Entry 8K42 (electron microscopy, 2.64 A resolution); this record covers chains H and Q of the 29 polymer chains in the assembly.

# Chain H
Protein: VP8
Organism: Banna virus
UniProt: W0G587 (W0G587_9REOV); residue numbers follow UniProt; this construct covers 1-302
Sequence (302 residues; each row starts with the number of its first residue):
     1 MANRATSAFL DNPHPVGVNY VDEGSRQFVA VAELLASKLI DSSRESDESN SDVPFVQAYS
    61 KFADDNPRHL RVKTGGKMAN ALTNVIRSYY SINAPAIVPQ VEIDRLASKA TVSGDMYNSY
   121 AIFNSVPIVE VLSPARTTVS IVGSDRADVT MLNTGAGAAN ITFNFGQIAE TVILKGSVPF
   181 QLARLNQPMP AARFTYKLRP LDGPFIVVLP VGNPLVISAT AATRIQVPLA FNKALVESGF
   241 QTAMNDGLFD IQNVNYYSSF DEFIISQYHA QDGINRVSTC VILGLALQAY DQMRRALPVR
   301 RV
Not modelled in the structure: 1, 301-302
Sequence notes: conflict Arg-136 (Gln in W0G587), Leu-185 (Met in W0G587), Ser-266 (Ala in W0G587)

# Chain Q
Protein: VP10
Organism: Banna virus
UniProt: A0A2H4QDD3 (A0A2H4QDD3_9REOV); residues 1-249 here = UniProt positions 1-249
Sequence (249 residues; numbered 1 to 249; the number before each row is that of its first residue):
     1 MDVLSKGSLK ELLAHLEKTP LEEAISYRIG TVPYQNVLIS RNEYYNQLYP DTTSLIDGVS
    61 REGQRNVNGL IMSIISYVVS GSGHYIPNIG FMLLRRSILD ILTKHDTGLV TNNLNYGIIA
   121 RNLTVSKMNC EQRKRMLICF KLLAYKDGNQ NDYEIYLNQN IPLKQIAPNF IPGDMRTVIH
   181 NQDQLAIVGI PAYRLTQSTE LSIRDDNAKS YKLGYVDWYN SNSFLRERSE FNLIRLKDRD
   241 TKYGKLNGW
Not modelled in the structure: 234-249
Sequence notes: conflict Val-79 (Ile in A0A2H4QDD3)

# How chain H and chain Q interact
Contacting residue pairs - 38 pairs, chain H then chain Q:
  Val-18(H) / Ile-29(Q)  hydrophobic
  Asn-19(H) / Ile-29(Q)
  Asn-19(H) / Gly-30(Q)  hydrogen bond (side chain-backbone)
  Asn-19(H) / Thr-31(Q)
  Asp-22(H) / Arg-28(Q)  salt bridge
  Ala-63(H) / Gln-197(Q)
  Asp-64(H) / Gln-197(Q)
  Asp-65(H) / Gln-197(Q)
  Val-72(H) / Glu-43(Q)
  Thr-74(H) / Glu-43(Q)
  Lys-77(H) / Ser-210(Q)  hydrogen bond
  Lys-77(H) / Leu-213(Q)
  Asn-80(H) / Ser-40(Q)  hydrogen bond (side chain-backbone)
  Asn-80(H) / Arg-41(Q)  hydrogen bond
  Asn-80(H) / Thr-199(Q)
  Asn-80(H) / Asp-206(Q)
  Thr-83(H) / Ser-40(Q)  hydrogen bond
  Asn-84(H) / Ser-40(Q)  hydrogen bond (side chain-backbone)
  Asn-84(H) / Arg-41(Q)
  Arg-87(H) / Leu-38(Q)  hydrogen bond (side chain-backbone)
  Arg-87(H) / Leu-48(Q)
  Asn-93(H) / Gln-35(Q)  hydrogen bond (backbone-side chain)
  Pro-95(H) / Val-37(Q)  hydrophobic
  Ala-96(H) / Thr-31(Q)
  Ala-96(H) / Val-59(Q)
  Ala-96(H) / Arg-61(Q)  hydrogen bond (backbone-side chain)
  Ile-97(H) / Val-59(Q)
  Ile-97(H) / Ile-203(Q)  hydrophobic
  Ile-97(H) / Asn-207(Q)
  Val-98(H) / Val-59(Q)
  Pro-99(H) / Val-59(Q)
  Pro-99(H) / Asn-207(Q)
  Gln-100(H) / Arg-28(Q)
  Val-101(H) / Tyr-211(Q)  hydrophobic
  Glu-102(H) / Ser-210(Q)
  Arg-105(H) / Gln-197(Q)
  Gly-247(H) / Leu-48(Q)
  Arg-294(H) / Asn-42(Q)
Interface residues without a listed pair, chain H (31 interface residues in all): Arg-71, Gly-76, Ala-94, Leu-248, Asp-250, Val-299
Interface residues without a listed pair, chain Q (29 interface residues in all): Ile-39, Asn-46, Thr-53, Gly-58, Thr-196, Ser-198, Lys-209

# Overview
Chain H and chain Q form an interface of 31 and 29 residues respectively; the contacts include 9 hydrogen
bonds and 1 salt bridge. Among the polar pairs are Asp-22(H)/Arg-28(Q), Asn-19(H)/Gly-30(Q) and
Lys-77(H)/Ser-210(Q).
Chain H is VP8 and chain Q is VP10, both from Banna virus; the structure, Structure of full Banna virus, was
determined by electron microscopy together with 8K43, 8K49 and 8K4A from the same study.
